7W17 - chains A and C of the 4 polymer chains in the assembly; structure by electron microscopy, 2.50 A resolution.

Chain A:
Protein: VP1
From: Homo sapiens
Sequence (281 residues; each row starts with the number of its first residue):
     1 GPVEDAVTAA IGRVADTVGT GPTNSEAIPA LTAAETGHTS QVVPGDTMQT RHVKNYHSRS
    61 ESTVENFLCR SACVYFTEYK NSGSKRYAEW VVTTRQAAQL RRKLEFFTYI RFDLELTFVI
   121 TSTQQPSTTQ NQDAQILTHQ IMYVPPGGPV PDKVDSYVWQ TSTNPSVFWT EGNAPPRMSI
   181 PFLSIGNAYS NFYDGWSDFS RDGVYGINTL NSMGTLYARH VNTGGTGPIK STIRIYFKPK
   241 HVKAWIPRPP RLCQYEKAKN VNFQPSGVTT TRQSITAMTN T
Not modelled in the structure: 1-12, 281

Chain C:
Protein: VP3
From: Homo sapiens
Sequence (238 residues; numbered 1 to 238; the number before each row is that of its first residue):
     1 GLPTMNTPGS CQFLTSDDFQ SPSAMPQYDV TPEMRIPGEV KNLMEIAEVD SVVPVQNVGE
    61 KVNSMEAYQI PVRSNEGSGT QVFGFPLQPG YSSVFSRTLL GEILNYYTHW SGSIKLTFMF
   121 CGSAMATGKF LLAYSPLGAG APTKRVDAML GTHVVWDVGL QSSCVLCIPW ISQTHYRYVA
   181 SDECTAGGFI TCWYQTNIVV PADAQSSCYI MCFVSACNDF SVRLLKDTPF ISQENFFQ

How chain A and chain C interact:
Contacting residue pairs - 169 pairs, chain A then chain C:
  V14(A) - N218(C)
  V14(A) - D219(C)
  V14(A) - S221(C)
  A15(A) - N218(C)
  A15(A) - D219(C)
  A30(A) - C164(C)
  A30(A) - V165(C)  hydrogen bond (backbone-backbone)
  L31(A) - Q161(C)
  L31(A) - S163(C)
  T32(A) - Q161(C)
  T32(A) - S163(C)  hydrogen bond (backbone-backbone)
  T32(A) - V165(C)
  A34(A) - M119(C)  hydrophobic
  A34(A) - S163(C)
  E35(A) - M119(C)
  E35(A) - S162(C)  hydrogen bond
  T39(A) - E48(C)
  T39(A) - D50(C)
  S40(A) - K115(C)
  S40(A) - V165(C)
  Q41(A) - K115(C)
  V42(A) - K115(C)
  V42(A) - V165(C)  hydrophobic
  P44(A) - C167(C)  hydrophobic
  T47(A) - C167(C)
  M48(A) - T152(C)
  M48(A) - P169(C)  hydrophobic
  N55(A) - D219(C)
  H57(A) - S111(C)
  H57(A) - H175(C)
  H57(A) - Y176(C)
  S58(A) - S221(C)
  R59(A) - N42(C)
  R59(A) - M44(C)
  R59(A) - E48(C)  salt bridge
  R59(A) - C217(C)  hydrogen bond (side chain-backbone)
  R59(A) - N218(C)  hydrogen bond (side chain-backbone)
  R59(A) - F220(C)  hydrogen bond (side chain-backbone)
  E61(A) - Y107(C)  hydrogen bond (backbone-side chain)
  E61(A) - R223(C)
  E61(A) - L224(C)  hydrogen bond (side chain-backbone)
  E61(A) - L225(C)
  S62(A) - N42(C)
  S62(A) - L43(C)  hydrogen bond (backbone-backbone)
  S62(A) - M44(C)
  S62(A) - Y107(C)
  S62(A) - V222(C)
  T63(A) - K41(C)
  T63(A) - N42(C)  hydrogen bond (backbone-side chain)
  V64(A) - K41(C)
  F67(A) - L43(C)  hydrophobic
  F67(A) - Y106(C)  hydrophobic
  F67(A) - Y107(C)
  F67(A) - L225(C)  hydrophobic
  R70(A) - S16(C)
  R70(A) - L225(C)
  S71(A) - F13(C)
  S71(A) - T15(C)  hydrogen bond (backbone-backbone)
  V74(A) - F236(C)
  Y75(A) - F236(C)  hydrophobic
  F76(A) - F236(C)  hydrophobic
  R95(A) - F237(C)
  Q96(A) - Q233(C)  hydrogen bond (backbone-side chain)
  Q96(A) - F236(C)
  Q96(A) - F237(C)  hydrogen bond (backbone-backbone)
  A97(A) - Q233(C)
  A98(A) - I231(C)  hydrophobic
  A98(A) - Q233(C)
  A98(A) - F237(C)  hydrophobic
  Q99(A) - D227(C)  hydrogen bond
  R102(A) - E102(C)  salt bridge
  R102(A) - Y106(C)  hydrogen bond
  R102(A) - T228(C)
  R102(A) - I231(C)
  K103(A) - Y106(C)
  F106(A) - Y106(C)  hydrophobic
  F107(A) - V40(C)  hydrophobic
  F107(A) - I46(C)  hydrophobic
  R111(A) - V30(C)
  R111(A) - T31(C)  hydrogen bond (side chain-backbone)
  R111(A) - E33(C)  salt bridge
  E115(A) - S21(C)  hydrogen bond
  T117(A) - F13(C)
  R177(A) - F13(C)
  R177(A) - D17(C)  salt bridge
  M178(A) - P22(C)
  S179(A) - S21(C)  hydrogen bond (side chain-backbone)
  S179(A) - P22(C)  hydrogen bond (backbone-backbone)
  S179(A) - S23(C)  hydrogen bond (backbone-side chain)
  S179(A) - A24(C)  hydrogen bond (backbone-backbone)
  I180(A) - A24(C)  hydrophobic
  P181(A) - S23(C)
  P181(A) - M25(C)
  P181(A) - Y28(C)  hydrophobic
  F182(A) - Y28(C)
  F182(A) - V30(C)
  L183(A) - M25(C)  hydrophobic
  L183(A) - Y28(C)
  S184(A) - T31(C)  hydrogen bond (backbone-side chain)
  I185(A) - T31(C)
  N187(A) - T31(C)
  N187(A) - P32(C)
  N187(A) - M34(C)  hydrogen bond
  K238(A) - T15(C)  hydrogen bond (side chain-backbone)
  K238(A) - D17(C)  hydrogen bond (side chain-backbone)
  K243(A) - E33(C)  salt bridge
  K243(A) - E39(C)
  K243(A) - K41(C)
  A244(A) - E39(C)
  A244(A) - V40(C)  hydrogen bond (backbone-backbone)
  W245(A) - I36(C)
  W245(A) - P37(C)
  W245(A) - G38(C)
  W245(A) - E39(C)  hydrogen bond
  I246(A) - P37(C)
  I246(A) - G38(C)  hydrogen bond (backbone-backbone)
  P247(A) - G38(C)
  P247(A) - V40(C)
  P247(A) - I46(C)  hydrophobic
  P250(A) - L99(C)
  P250(A) - E102(C)
  L252(A) - R97(C)
  L252(A) - E102(C)
  C253(A) - I231(C)
  Q254(A) - F230(C)  hydrogen bond (side chain-backbone)
  Q254(A) - S232(C)  hydrogen bond (side chain-backbone)
  Y255(A) - I231(C)  hydrophobic
  Y255(A) - F237(C)  hydrophobic
  K257(A) - F237(C)
  K257(A) - Q238(C)
  A258(A) - F237(C)
  A258(A) - Q238(C)
  V268(A) - V62(C)
  V268(A) - Y68(C)
  V268(A) - R97(C)
  T269(A) - P54(C)
  T269(A) - N57(C)
  T269(A) - V62(C)
  T269(A) - S93(C)  hydrogen bond (side chain-backbone)
  T269(A) - S96(C)
  T270(A) - N57(C)  hydrogen bond (backbone-side chain)
  T270(A) - S93(C)
  T271(A) - N57(C)
  T271(A) - G59(C)
  T271(A) - V62(C)
  R272(A) - V55(C)  hydrogen bond (side chain-backbone)
  R272(A) - N57(C)  hydrogen bond (backbone-backbone)
  R272(A) - V58(C)
  R272(A) - G84(C)  hydrogen bond (side chain-backbone)
  R272(A) - F85(C)
  R272(A) - V94(C)
  Q273(A) - V58(C)
  S274(A) - V58(C)
  I275(A) - V55(C)  hydrophobic
  I275(A) - I70(C)  hydrophobic
  I275(A) - V82(C)
  I275(A) - F83(C)  hydrophobic
  I275(A) - G84(C)  hydrogen bond (backbone-backbone)
  T276(A) - Q81(C)
  T276(A) - G84(C)
  A277(A) - G84(C)
  M278(A) - G84(C)
  M278(A) - F85(C)
  M278(A) - P86(C)
  M278(A) - I190(C)
  M278(A) - T191(C)
  N280(A) - Y91(C)  hydrogen bond (side chain-backbone)
  N280(A) - S92(C)
  N280(A) - S93(C)  hydrogen bond (side chain-backbone)
Also at the interface, not in a pair above, chain A (93 interface residues in all): T17, I28, A33, V43, N66, C73, R101, V119, P165, A174, P175, G186, A188, Y236, P249, E256, K259, G267
Also at the interface, not in a pair above, chain C (93 interface residues in all): C11, Q12, V49, Q56, N63, P71, S113, F189, F213

In short:
Chain A and chain C each contribute 93 residues to their interface, with 38 hydrogen bonds and 5 salt bridges.
Polar contacts include R59(A)-E48(C), R102(A)-E102(C) and R111(A)-E33(C).
Here chain A is VP1 and chain C is VP3, both from Homo sapiens. Entry 7W17 (Coxsackievirus B3 full particle at
pH7.4 (VP3-234E)) was determined by electron microscopy, deposited together with 7VXH, 7VXZ, 7VY0, 7VY5, 7VY6,
7VYK and 3 further entries.
